PDB entry 7ZXN | electron microscopy, 3.06 A resolution | chains A and B of the 6 polymer chains in the assembly

== Chain A (and B) ==
Protein: Gap junction beta-1 protein
Organism: Homo sapiens
Notes: chain B of this document is another copy of the same molecule, construct and numbering; everything in this record applies to it too
UniProt: P08034 (CXB1_HUMAN); residues 1-283 here = UniProt positions 1-283
Sequence (283 residues; each row starts with the number of its first residue):
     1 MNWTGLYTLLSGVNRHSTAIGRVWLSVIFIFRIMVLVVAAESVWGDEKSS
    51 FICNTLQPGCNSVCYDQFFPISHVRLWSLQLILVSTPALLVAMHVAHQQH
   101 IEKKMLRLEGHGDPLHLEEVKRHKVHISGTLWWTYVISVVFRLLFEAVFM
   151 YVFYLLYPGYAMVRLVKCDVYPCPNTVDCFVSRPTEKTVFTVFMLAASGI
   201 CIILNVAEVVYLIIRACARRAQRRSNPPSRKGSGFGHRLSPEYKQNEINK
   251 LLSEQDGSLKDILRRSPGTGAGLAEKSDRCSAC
Unresolved in the structure: 109-121, 221-283
Swiss-Prot annotation at these positions:
  - modified residue (Phosphoserine): Ser233, Ser258, Ser266, Ser277
  - natural variant: Trp3 (W3R: In CMTX1; W3S: In CMTX1), Tyr7 to Thr8 (sequence variant, change not given here; In CMTX1), Tyr7 (Y7C: In CMTX1), Thr8 (T8I: In CMTX1; T8P: In CMTX1), Leu9 (L9W: In CMTX1), Ser11 (S11G: In CMTX1), Gly12 (G12S: In CMTX1), Val13 (V13L: In CMTX1; V13M: In CMTX1), Asn14 (N14K: In CMTX1), Arg15 (R15Q: In CMTX1; R15W: In CMTX1), His16 (H16P: In CMTX1), Ile20 to Gly21 (sequence variant, change not given here; In CMTX1), 125 further natural variant entries in UniProt
Disulfides: Cys53-Cys179, Cys60-Cys173, Cys64-Cys168
Reported in the primary citation:
  - binding site for cholesterol: Trp3
  - mutagenesis - W3S, R22G: unchanged localization
  - disease-associated variants - W3S, R22G (citing earlier work)
  - conformationally variable residues (helix shift): Trp3, Arg22

== Interface between chain A and chain B ==
Contacting residue pairs (47):
  Thr8(A) - Trp3(B)
  Leu9(A) - Trp3(B)  hydrogen bond (backbone-side chain)
  Gly12(A) - Trp3(B)
  Lys48(A) - Ser182(B)
  Pro58(A) - Ile52(B)
  Gly59(A) - Ile52(B)
  Ser62(A) - Ser182(B)  hydrogen bond (side chain-backbone)
  Tyr65(A) - Arg183(B)
  Asp66(A) - Ser182(B)
  Asp66(A) - Arg183(B)  salt bridge
  Asp66(A) - Pro184(B)
  Phe69(A) - Arg183(B)  hydrogen bond (backbone-side chain)
  Pro70(A) - Arg183(B)  hydrogen bond (backbone-side chain)
  Pro70(A) - Thr185(B)
  Ile71(A) - Glu186(B)
  Ile71(A) - Val189(B)  hydrophobic
  Ser72(A) - Arg183(B)
  Ser72(A) - Glu186(B)
  Arg75(A) - Ser42(B)  hydrogen bond (side chain-backbone)
  Arg75(A) - Val43(B)
  Arg75(A) - Glu186(B)  salt bridge
  Ser78(A) - Val38(B)
  Leu79(A) - Phe193(B)  hydrophobic
  Ile82(A) - Phe31(B)  hydrophobic
  Ile82(A) - Val38(B)  hydrophobic
  Leu83(A) - Phe31(B)  hydrophobic
  Thr86(A) - Phe31(B)
  Leu89(A) - Trp3(B)  hydrophobic
  Leu90(A) - Val23(B)  hydrophobic
  Leu90(A) - Trp24(B)  hydrophobic
  Leu90(A) - Val27(B)  hydrophobic
  Ala92(A) - Trp3(B)  hydrophobic
  Met93(A) - Trp3(B)  hydrophobic
  Met93(A) - Leu10(B)  hydrophobic
  Met93(A) - Val23(B)  hydrophobic
  Met93(A) - Val27(B)  hydrophobic
  His94(A) - Val23(B)
  Ala96(A) - Tyr7(B)  hydrophobic
  His97(A) - Tyr7(B)  hydrogen bond
  His97(A) - Ala19(B)
  His97(A) - Arg22(B)
  His97(A) - Val23(B)
  Gln99(A) - Thr4(B)  hydrogen bond
  His100(A) - Arg22(B)
  Tyr171(A) - Asp178(B)  hydrogen bond
  Tyr171(A) - Phe180(B)  hydrophobic
  Pro172(A) - Phe180(B)  hydrophobic
Also at the interface, not in a pair above, chain A (31 interface residues in all): Gln57
Also at the interface, not in a pair above, chain B (32 interface residues in all): Met1, Leu6, Ile30, Met34, Val35, Asn54, Leu165, Val181, Phe190

== Summary ==
31 residues of chain A face 32 of chain B across their interface, with 8 hydrogen bonds and 2 salt bridges.
Polar pairs include Asp66(A)-Arg183(B), Arg75(A)-Glu186(B) and Leu9(A)-Trp3(B). The paper reports a binding
site for cholesterol at Trp3(A); W3S and R22G of chain A leave localization unchanged.
Both chains are Gap junction beta-1 protein (Homo sapiens). Entry 7ZXN (cryo-EM structure of Connexin 32 gap
junction channel) was determined by electron microscopy (same publication as 7ZXM, 7ZXO, 7ZXP, 7ZXQ and 7ZXT).
